7Y41 - chains A and X of the 33 polymer chains in the assembly; structure by electron microscopy, 4.10 A resolution (low resolution: residue-level contacts below are approximate; hydrogen-bond / salt-bridge calls are withheld).

== Chain A ==
Molecule: 23S ribosomal RNA
Organism: Mycolicibacterium smegmatis MC2 155
Sequence (3120 nucleotides; each row starts with the number of its first residue):
     1 UAAGUGUUUA AGGGCGCAUG GUGGAUGCCU UGGCACUGGG AGCCGAUGAA GGACGUAGGA
    61 GGCUGCGAUA AGCCUCGGGG AGCUGUCAAC CGAGCGUUGA UCCGAGGAUG UCCGAAUGGG
   121 GAAACCCGGC ACGAGUGAUG UCGUGUCACC AGGCGCUGAA UAUAUAGGCG UCUGGGGGGA
   181 ACGCGGGGAA GUGAAACAUC UCAGUACCCG UAGGAAGAGA AAACAAAAUG UGAUUCCGUG
   241 AGUAGUGGCG AGCGAAAGCG GAGGAUGGCU AAACCGUAUG CAUGUGAUAC CGGGUAGGGG
   301 UUGUGUGUGC GGGGUUGUGG GACCUAUCUU UCCGGCUCUA CCUGGCUGGA GGGCAGUGAG
   361 AAAAUGUUGU GGUUAGCGGA AAUGGCUUGG GAUGGCCUGC CGUAGACGGU GAGAGCCCGG
   421 UACGUGAAAA CCCGACGUCU GUCUUGAUGG UGUUCCCGAG UAGCAGCGGG CCCGUGGAAU
   481 CUGCUGUGAA UCUGCCGGGA CCACCCGGUA AGCCUGAAUA CUUCCCAGUG ACCGAUAGCG
   541 GAUUAGUACC GUGAGGGAAU GGUGAAAAGU ACCCCGGGAG GGGAGUGAAA GAGUACCUGA
   601 AACCGUGCGC UUACAAUCCG UCAGAGCCCU CGACGUGUCG UGGGGUGAUG GCGUGCCUUU
   661 UGAAGAAUGA GCCUGCGAGU CAGGGACAUG UCGCGAGGUU AACCCGGGUG GGGUAGCCGC
   721 AGCGAAAGCG AGUCUGAAUA GGGCGUAUCC ACACAAGAGU GUGUGGUGUA GUGGUGUGUU
   781 CUGGACCCGA AGCGGAGUGA UCUACCCAUG GCCAGGGUGA AGCGCGGGUA AGACCGCGUG
   841 GAGGCCCGAA CCCACUUAGG UUGAAGACUG AGGGGAUGAG CUGUGGGUAG GGGUGAAAGG
   901 CCAAUCAAAC UCCGUGAUAG CUGGUUCUCC CCGAAAUGCA UUUAGGUGCA GCGUCGCAUG
   961 UUUCUUGCCG GAGGUAGAGC UACUGGAUGG CCGAUGGGCC CCACAGGGUU ACUGACGUCA
  1021 GCCAAACUCC GAAUGCCGGU AAGUCCAAGA GUGCGGCAGU GAGACGGCGG GGGAUAAGCU
  1081 CCGUGCGUCG AGAGGGAAAC AGCCCAGAUC GCCGGCUAAG GCCCCUAAGC GUGUGCUAAG
  1141 UGGAAAAGGA UGUGCAGUCG CGAAGACAAC CAGGAGGUUG GCUUAGAAGC AGCCACCCUU
  1201 GAAAGAGUGC GUAAUAGCUC ACUGGUCAAG UGAUUGUGCG CCGAUAAUGU AGCGGGGCUC
  1261 AAGCACACCG CCGAAGCCGC GGCAGCCAAC GUGUUGGCUG GGUAGGGGAG CGUCCUGCAU
  1321 CCGGUGAAGC CGCCGAGUGA UCGAGUGGUG GAGGGUGUGG GAGUGAGAAU GCAGGCAUGA
  1381 GUAGCGAUUA GGCAAGUGAG AACCUUGCCC GCCGAAAGAC CAAGGGUUCC UGGGCCAGGC
  1441 CAGUCCGCCC AGGGUGAGUC GGGACCUAAG GCGAGGCCGA CAGGCGUAGU CGAUGGACAA
  1501 CGGGUUGAUA UUCCCGUACC CGUGUAUGUG CGUCCAUGAU GAAUCAGCGG UACUAACCAU
  1561 CCAAAACCAC CGUGACCGCA CCUUUCGGGG UGUGGCGUUG GUGGGGCUGC AUGGGACCUU
  1621 CGUUGGUAGU AGUCAAGCGA UGGGGUGACG CAGGAAGGUA GCCGUACCGG UCAGUGGUAA
  1681 UACCGGGGUA AGCCUGUAGG GAGUCAGAUA GGUAAAUCCG UCUGGCAUAU AUCCUGAGAG
  1741 GUGAUGCAUA GCCGAGUGAG GCGAAUUCGG UGAUCCUAUG CUGCCGAGAA AAGCCUCUAG
  1801 CGAGGACAUA CACGGCCCGU ACCCCAAACC AACACAGGUG GUCAGGUAGA GAAUACUAAG
  1861 GCGUACGAGU GAACUAUGGU UAAGGAACUC GGCAAAAUGC CCCCGUAACU UCGGGAGAAG
  1921 GGGGACCCAC AUGGCGUGUA AGCCUUUACG GCCCAAGCGU GAGUGGGUGG CACAAACCAG
  1981 UGAGAAGCGA CUGUUUACUA AAAACACAGG UCCGUGCGAA GUCGCAAGAC GAUGUAUACG
  2041 GACUGACGCC UGCCCGGUGC UGGAAGGUUA AGAGGACCCG UUAACUCCCU UUGGGGGUGA
  2101 AGCGGAGAAU UUAAGCCCCA GUAAACGGCG GUGGUAACUA UAACCAUCCU AAGGUAGCGA
  2161 AAUUCCUUGU CGGGUAAGUU CCGACCUGCA CGAAUGGCGU AACGACUUCU CAACUGUCUC
  2221 AACCAUAGAC UCGGCGAAAU UGCACUACGA GUAAAGAUGC UCGUUACGCG CGGCAGGACG
  2281 AAAAGACCCC GGGACCUUCA CUACAACUUG GUAUUGGUGC UCGAUACGGU UUGUGUAGGA
  2341 UAGGUGGGAG ACUGUGAAGC UCACACGCCA GUGUGGGUGG AGUCGUUGUU GAAAUACCAC
  2401 UCUGAUCGUA UUGGGCCUCU AACCUCGGAC CGUAUAUCCG GUUCAGGGAC AGUGCCUGGU
  2461 GGGUAGUUUA ACUGGGGCGG UUGCCUCCUA AAAUGUAACG GAGGCGCCCA AAGGUUCCCU
  2521 CAACCUGGAC GGCAAUCAGG UGUUGAGUGU AAGUGCACAA GGGAGCUUGA CUGCGAGACG
  2581 GACAUGUCGA GCAGGGACGA AAGUCGGGAC UAGUGAUCCG GCACCUCUGA GUGGAAGGGG
  2641 UGUCGCUCAA CGGAUAAAAG GUACCCCGGG GAUAACAGGC UGAUCUUCCC CAAGAGUCCA
  2701 UAUCGACGGG AUGGUUUGGC ACCUCGAUGU CGGCUCGUCG CAUCCUGGGG CUGGAGCAGG
  2761 UCCCAAGGGU UGGGCUGUUC GCCCAUUAAA GCGGCACGCG AGCUGGGUUU AGAACGUCGU
  2821 GAGACAGUUC GGUCUCUAUC CGCCGCGCGC GUCAGAAGCU UGAGGAAACC UGUCCCUAGU
  2881 ACGAGAGGAC CGGGACGGAC GAACCUCUGG UAUACCAGUU GUCCCACCAG GGGCACGGCU
  2941 GGAUAGCCAC GUUCGGACAG GAUAACCGCU GAAAGCAUCU AAGCGGGAAA CCUCUUCCAA
  3001 GACCAGGCUU CUCACCCUCU AGGAGGGAUA AGGCCCCCCG CAGACCACGG GAUUGAUAGA
  3061 CCAGACCUGG AAGCCUAGUA AUAGGUGCAG GGAACUGGCA CUAACCGGCC GAAAACUUAC
Not modelled in the structure: 1
Metal / ion sites: Mg2+ site 1: G12, G13; Mg2+ site 2: C28, G1354; Mg2+ site 3: C43, G214; Mg2+ site 4 near G55 (its only coordinating residue here); Mg2+ site 5 near U69 (its only coordinating residue here); Mg2+ site 6 near U117 (its only coordinating residue here); Mg2+ site 7 near G152 (its only coordinating residue here); Mg2+ site 8: A159, U163; Mg2+ site 9: G191, U2467; Mg2+ site 10: G191, U192; Mg2+ site 11: A196, C197; Mg2+ site 12 near C202 (its only coordinating residue here); 278 more Mg2+ sites not listed
From the paper describing this entry:
  - contacts within the chain: A2003-A2162 (pi stacking)

== Chain X ==
Molecule: 50S ribosomal protein L27
Organism: Mycolicibacterium smegmatis MC2 155
Reference sequence: A0R150 (RL27_MYCS2); residue numbers follow UniProt; this construct covers 1-88
Amino-acid sequence (88 residues; numbered 1 to 88; the number before each row is that of its first residue):
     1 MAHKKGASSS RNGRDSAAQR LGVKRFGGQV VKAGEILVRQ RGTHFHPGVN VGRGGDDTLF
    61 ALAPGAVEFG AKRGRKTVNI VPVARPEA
Not modelled in the structure: 1-7, 87-88

== Chain A / chain X interface ==
Contacting residue pairs (85):
  G757(A) - Arg85(X)
  A758(A) - Ala33(X)
  A758(A) - Leu62(X)
  A758(A) - Pro64(X)
  G759(A) - Lys32(X)
  G759(A) - Ala33(X)
  G759(A) - Pro64(X)
  G970(A) - Gly27(X)
  G971(A) - Phe26(X)
  G971(A) - Gly27(X)
  G971(A) - Phe69(X)
  A972(A) - Phe26(X)
  A972(A) - Phe45(X)
  A972(A) - Phe69(X)
  G973(A) - His44(X)
  G973(A) - Lys76(X)
  C1037(A) - Phe26(X)
  C1037(A) - Gln29(X)
  G1038(A) - Gln29(X)
  G2479(A) - Ser9(X)
  G2480(A) - Ser9(X)
  C2485(A) - Arg14(X)
  C2485(A) - Ser16(X)
  C2485(A) - Ala17(X)
  C2485(A) - Gln19(X)
  U2486(A) - Arg14(X)
  U2486(A) - Asp15(X)
  U2486(A) - Ser16(X)
  U2486(A) - Ala17(X)
  U2486(A) - Gln19(X)
  C2487(A) - Arg14(X)
  U2494(A) - Arg20(X)
  U2494(A) - Leu21(X)
  G2495(A) - Ala18(X)
  G2495(A) - Arg20(X)
  U2496(A) - Ala18(X)
  G2501(A) - Ser10(X)
  G2501(A) - Asn12(X)
  G2501(A) - Arg14(X)
  A2502(A) - Asn12(X)
  A2502(A) - Arg14(X)
  G2503(A) - Arg14(X)
  G2504(A) - Arg14(X)
  G2553(A) - Arg41(X)
  U2554(A) - Gly42(X)
  G2555(A) - Thr43(X)
  G2555(A) - His44(X)
  C2556(A) - Thr43(X)
  C2556(A) - His46(X)
  A2557(A) - Arg75(X)
  C2558(A) - Arg73(X)
  C2558(A) - Arg75(X)
  A2560(A) - Thr43(X)
  A2576(A) - Ala33(X)
  A2576(A) - Gly34(X)
  G2577(A) - Lys32(X)
  G2577(A) - Ala33(X)
  G2577(A) - Gly34(X)
  G2577(A) - Glu35(X)
  A2578(A) - Arg25(X)
  A2578(A) - Lys32(X)
  A2578(A) - Glu35(X)
  A2578(A) - Ile36(X)
  C2579(A) - Lys24(X)
  C2579(A) - Arg25(X)
  C2579(A) - Ile36(X)
  C2579(A) - Arg39(X)
  G2580(A) - Arg20(X)
  G2580(A) - Lys24(X)
  G2581(A) - Arg20(X)
  U2587(A) - Arg39(X)
  U2587(A) - Asp56(X)
  C2588(A) - Ile36(X)
  C2588(A) - Arg39(X)
  C2588(A) - Gly54(X)
  C2588(A) - Gly55(X)
  C2588(A) - Asp56(X)
  C2588(A) - Thr58(X)
  G2589(A) - Gly54(X)
  G2589(A) - Gly55(X)
  G2589(A) - Phe60(X)
  A2590(A) - Phe60(X)
  C2610(A) - Arg41(X)
  C2610(A) - Gly55(X)
  U2611(A) - Arg41(X)
Interface residues without a listed pair, chain A (44 interface residues in all): C2484, C2488, U2489, C2499
Interface residues without a listed pair, chain X (46 interface residues in all): Val23, Gly28, Val31, Arg53, Asp57, Ala63

== In short ==
44 residues of chain A and 46 residues of chain X are in contact. G12(A) and G13(A) form the Mg2+ site 1.
C28(A) and G1354(A) coordinate Mg2+ site 2. From the paper: contacts within the chain involving A2162(A) and
A2003(A).
Chain A is 23S ribosomal RNA and chain X is 50S ribosomal protein L27, both from Mycolicibacterium smegmatis
MC2 155; the structure, Mycobacterium smegmatis 50S ribosomal subunit from Log Phase of growth, was determined
by electron microscopy together with 7XAM from the same study.
